6YMY - chains a and b of the 12 polymer chains in the assembly; structure by electron microscopy, 3.41 A resolution.

Chain a:
Molecule: Cytochrome c oxidase subunit 1
Organism: Saccharomyces cerevisiae (strain ATCC 204508 / S288c)
Notes: EC 1.9.3.1
UniProtKB: P00401 (COX1_YEAST); numbering as in UniProt (aligned over 5-534)
Sequence (530 residues; each row starts with the number of its first residue):
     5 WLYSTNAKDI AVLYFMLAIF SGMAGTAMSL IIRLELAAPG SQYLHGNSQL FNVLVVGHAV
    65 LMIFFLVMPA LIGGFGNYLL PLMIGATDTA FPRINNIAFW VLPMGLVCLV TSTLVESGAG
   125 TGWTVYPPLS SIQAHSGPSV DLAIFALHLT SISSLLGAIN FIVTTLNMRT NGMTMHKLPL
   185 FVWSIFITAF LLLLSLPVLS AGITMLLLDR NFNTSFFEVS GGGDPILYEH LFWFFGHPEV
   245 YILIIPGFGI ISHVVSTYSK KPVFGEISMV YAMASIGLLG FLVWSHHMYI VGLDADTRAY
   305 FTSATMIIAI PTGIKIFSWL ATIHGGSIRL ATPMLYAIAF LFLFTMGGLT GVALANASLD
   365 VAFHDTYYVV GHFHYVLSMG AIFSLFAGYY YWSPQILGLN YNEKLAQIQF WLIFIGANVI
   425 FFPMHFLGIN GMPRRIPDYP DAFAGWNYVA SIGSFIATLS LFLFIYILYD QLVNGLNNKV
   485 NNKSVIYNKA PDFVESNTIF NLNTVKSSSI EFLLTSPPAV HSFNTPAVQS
Ion coordination: heme a Fe site 1: His62, His378; Cu ion: His241, His290, His291; heme a Fe site 2 near His376 (its only coordinating residue here)
Ligand contacts:
  - cardiolipin (CN3; (2R,5S,11R,14R)-5,8,11-trihydroxy-2-(nonanoyloxy)-5,11-dioxido-16-oxo-14-[(propanoyloxy)methyl]-4,6,10,12,15-pentaoxa-5,11-diphosphanonadec-1-yl undecanoate): Asn406, Lys408, Leu409, Phe466, Leu467, Ile469, Tyr470, Lys487
  - heme a (HEA), molecule 1: Phe19, Ile23, Gly26, Met27, Thr30, Ser33, Ile36, Arg37, Val59, His62, Ala63, Met66, Ile67, Leu70, Val71, Gly126, Trp127, Thr128, Tyr371, Val374, Phe377, His378, Leu381, Ser382, Ile386, Leu389, Phe390, Tyr393, Ile417, Ile424, Phe425, Met428, Arg438, Arg439, Ile440, Ala461, Leu465, Phe468
  - heme a (HEA), molecule 2: Trp127, Trp237, Val244, Tyr245, Ile248, His290, His291, Thr309, Ile312, Ala313, Thr316, Gly317, Ile320, Phe321, Phe348, Thr349, Gly352, Leu353, Gly355, Val356, Leu358, Ala359, Asp364, His368, Asp369, Val373, His376, Phe377, Val380, Leu381, Arg438, Arg439
  - 1,2-diacyl-sn-glycero-3-phoshocholine (PCF), molecule 1: His152, Ser204, Ala205, Thr208, Leu212, Phe216
  - 1,2-diacyl-sn-glycero-3-phoshocholine (PCF), molecule 2: Ile419, Val423, Tyr452, Val453, Ile456
  - phosphatidylethanolamine (PTY), molecule 1: Phe95, Pro96, Arg97, Ile98, Leu160
  - phosphatidylethanolamine (PTY), molecule 2: Phe268, Phe321, Leu324, Ala325
  - phosphatidylethanolamine (PTY), molecule 3: His328, Leu334, Leu339, Ile342, Ala343, Phe414, Trp415, Phe418
  - phosphatidylethanolamine (PTY), molecule 4: Leu353, Thr354, Tyr372, Phe426, His429, Phe430, Ile433, Trp450
UniProt features mapped onto this chain:
  - binding site (Ca(2+)): Glu39, Ala42, Gly44, Pro441
  - binding site (Fe(II)-heme a): His62, His378
  - binding site (Cu cation): His241, His290, His291
  - binding site (O2): Tyr245
  - binding site (Mg(2+)): His368, Asp369
  - binding site (heme a3): His376
  - cross-link: His241 to Tyr245 (1'-histidyl-3'-tyrosine (His-Tyr))

Chain b:
Molecule: Cytochrome c oxidase subunit 2
Organism: Saccharomyces cerevisiae (strain ATCC 204508 / S288c)
Notes: EC 1.9.3.1
UniProtKB: P00410 (COX2_YEAST); residue numbers follow UniProt; this construct covers 16-251
Sequence (236 residues; row label = number of the first residue in the row):
    16 DVPTPYACYF QDSATPNQEG ILELHDNIMF YLLVILGLVS WMLYTIVMTY SKNPIAYKYI
    76 KHGQTIEVIW TIFPAVILLI IAFPSFILLY LCDEVISPAM TIKAIGYQWY WKYEYSDFIN
   136 DSGETVEFES YVIPDELLEE GQLRLLDTDT SMVVPVDTHI RFVVTAADVI HDFAIPSLGI
   196 KVDATPGRLN QVSALIQREG VFYGACSELC GTGHANMPIK IEAVSLPKFL EWLNEQ
Ligand contacts:
  - dinuclear copper ion (CUA): Gln123, His186, Cys221, Glu223, Leu224, Cys225, His229, Met232
  - heme a (HEA): Leu47, Ile50, Val54, Pro89, Ile92, Leu93
  - phosphatidylethanolamine (PTY), molecule 1: Thr19, Pro20, Tyr21, Ala22, Cys23, Tyr24, Met44, Leu48, Leu51
  - phosphatidylethanolamine (PTY), molecule 2: Leu53, Gly78, Thr80, Ile81, Trp85
  - phosphatidylethanolamine (PTY), molecule 3: Met57, Ile61, Val62, Met63
UniProt features mapped onto this chain:
  - binding site (Cu cation): His186, Cys221, Glu223, Cys225, His229, Met232
  - binding site (Mg(2+)): Glu223

Chain a / chain b interface:
Contacting residue pairs (140):
  Pro43(a) - Arg159(b)
  Ser52(a) - Thr227(b)  hydrogen bond (side chain-backbone)
  Gln53(a) - Thr227(b)
  Asn56(a) - Leu224(b)
  Asn56(a) - Gly226(b)  hydrogen bond (side chain-backbone)
  Gly124(a) - Leu224(b)
  Thr125(a) - Leu224(b)
  Gly126(a) - Leu224(b)
  Tyr130(a) - Glu223(b)
  Pro132(a) - Val184(b)
  Pro132(a) - Ile185(b)
  Leu133(a) - Leu224(b)
  Leu133(a) - Cys225(b)
  Leu133(a) - Gly226(b)
  Val223(a) - Pro201(b)  hydrophobic
  Val223(a) - Gly202(b)
  Asp228(a) - Thr200(b)
  Pro229(a) - Ile185(b)  hydrophobic
  Pro229(a) - Thr200(b)
  Ile230(a) - Arg203(b)
  Lys264(a) - Ala71(b)
  Lys264(a) - Lys73(b)
  Lys265(a) - Tyr72(b)  hydrogen bond (side chain-backbone)
  Lys265(a) - Lys73(b)
  Lys265(a) - Ile75(b)  hydrogen bond (side chain-backbone)
  Pro266(a) - Lys76(b)
  Phe268(a) - Lys76(b)
  Phe268(a) - His77(b)
  Phe268(a) - Gly78(b)
  Phe268(a) - Ile81(b)  hydrophobic
  Phe268(a) - Trp85(b)  hydrophobic
  Gly269(a) - Lys76(b)  hydrogen bond (backbone-backbone)
  Gly269(a) - Glu82(b)
  Ile294(a) - Asp187(b)
  Ile294(a) - Lys196(b)
  Ile294(a) - Val197(b)
  Ile294(a) - Asp198(b)
  Val295(a) - Asp198(b)  hydrogen bond (backbone-side chain)
  Val295(a) - Arg203(b)
  Val295(a) - Asn205(b)  hydrogen bond (backbone-side chain)
  Gly296(a) - Arg203(b)  hydrogen bond (backbone-side chain)
  Gly296(a) - Asn205(b)
  Arg302(a) - Leu104(b)
  Ala303(a) - Phe101(b)
  Ala303(a) - Leu104(b)
  Thr306(a) - Phe101(b)
  Met310(a) - Leu93(b)
  Met310(a) - Ile96(b)  hydrophobic
  Ala313(a) - Leu93(b)  hydrophobic
  Ile314(a) - Pro89(b)
  Ile314(a) - Ala90(b)
  Ile314(a) - Leu93(b)  hydrophobic
  Ile318(a) - Trp85(b)
  Ile318(a) - Thr86(b)
  Phe321(a) - Trp85(b)  hydrophobic
  Leu324(a) - Met57(b)  hydrophobic
  Leu324(a) - Leu58(b)  hydrophobic
  Leu324(a) - Ile61(b)
  Ile327(a) - Ile61(b)
  His328(a) - Ile61(b)
  His328(a) - Tyr65(b)
  Gly329(a) - Tyr65(b)
  Gly329(a) - Asn68(b)  hydrogen bond (backbone-side chain)
  Gly329(a) - Tyr72(b)
  Gly330(a) - Tyr65(b)
  Gly330(a) - Ala71(b)
  Gly330(a) - Tyr72(b)
  Ser331(a) - Tyr65(b)
  Ser331(a) - Asn68(b)  hydrogen bond (side chain-backbone)
  Ser331(a) - Ala71(b)
  Ile332(a) - Ile61(b)
  Ile332(a) - Tyr65(b)  hydrogen bond (backbone-backbone)
  Ile332(a) - Ser66(b)
  Leu334(a) - Ser66(b)
  Ile342(a) - Leu58(b)
  Ile342(a) - Val62(b)  hydrophobic
  Leu345(a) - Val54(b)
  Leu345(a) - Leu58(b)  hydrophobic
  Phe346(a) - Leu51(b)  hydrophobic
  Phe346(a) - Ser55(b)
  Phe346(a) - Leu58(b)  hydrophobic
  Thr349(a) - Val54(b)
  Met350(a) - Leu51(b)  hydrophobic
  Leu353(a) - Leu47(b)
  Asn360(a) - Ile43(b)
  Asn360(a) - Ser100(b)  hydrogen bond
  Ser362(a) - Ile36(b)
  Ser362(a) - Leu103(b)
  Ser362(a) - Leu104(b)
  Leu363(a) - Ile36(b)  hydrophobic
  Leu363(a) - Leu39(b)  hydrophobic
  Leu363(a) - His40(b)
  Leu363(a) - Ile43(b)  hydrophobic
  Val365(a) - Ile36(b)  hydrophobic
  Val365(a) - Lys196(b)  hydrogen bond (backbone-side chain)
  Ala366(a) - Lys196(b)
  Phe367(a) - Phe25(b)  hydrophobic
  Phe367(a) - Lys196(b)
  His368(a) - Lys196(b)  hydrogen bond (backbone-side chain)
  His368(a) - Glu223(b)  salt bridge
  Asp369(a) - Ser222(b)
  Asp369(a) - Glu223(b)
  Thr370(a) - Lys196(b)
  Phe430(a) - Ala22(b)
  Phe430(a) - Cys23(b)  hydrophobic
  Ile433(a) - Cys23(b)
  Ile433(a) - Tyr24(b)
  Ile433(a) - Phe25(b)
  Ile433(a) - His40(b)
  Asn434(a) - Pro18(b)
  Asn434(a) - Thr19(b)  hydrogen bond (side chain-backbone)
  Asn434(a) - Ala22(b)
  Asn434(a) - Tyr24(b)
  Asn434(a) - Gln26(b)
  Pro437(a) - Cys221(b)
  Pro437(a) - Ser222(b)
  Arg438(a) - Ser222(b)
  Arg438(a) - His229(b)  hydrogen bond (backbone-side chain)
  Arg439(a) - Leu224(b)
  Arg439(a) - His229(b)
  Ile440(a) - His229(b)
  Ile440(a) - Ala230(b)  hydrophobic
  Asp442(a) - Arg159(b)  salt bridge
  Asp442(a) - Leu160(b)
  Asp442(a) - Ala230(b)
  Tyr443(a) - Arg159(b)  hydrogen bond (backbone-side chain)
  Tyr443(a) - Leu160(b)
  Pro444(a) - Arg159(b)
  Pro444(a) - Leu161(b)  hydrophobic
  Asp445(a) - Arg159(b)  salt bridge
  Ala446(a) - Pro18(b)
  Ala446(a) - Thr19(b)
  Ala446(a) - Pro20(b)
  Phe447(a) - Pro18(b)  hydrophobic
  Gly449(a) - Tyr21(b)
  Trp450(a) - Tyr21(b)
  Trp450(a) - Ala22(b)  hydrogen bond (side chain-backbone)
  Trp450(a) - Cys23(b)  hydrophobic
  Phe497(a) - Pro69(b)  hydrophobic
  Phe497(a) - Ile70(b)  hydrophobic
Interface residues without a listed pair, chain a (83 interface residues in all): Gly44, Ala138, Ser272, Ala299, Asp300, Ser307, Ser322, Ala325, Val356, Ala357, Ala361, Gly435, Pro441, Val453
Interface residues without a listed pair, chain b (76 interface residues in all): Ile50, Leu53, Ala97, Tyr105, Pro191, Gly194, Ala220, Gly228

Summary:
83 residues of chain a and 76 residues of chain b are in contact; the contacts include 18 hydrogen bonds and 3
salt bridges. Among the polar pairs are His368(a)-Glu223(b), Asp442(a)-Arg159(b) and Asp445(a)-Arg159(b).
Here chain a is Cytochrome c oxidase subunit 1 and chain b is Cytochrome c oxidase subunit 2, both from
Saccharomyces cerevisiae (strain ATCC 204508 / S288c). Entry 6YMY (Cytochrome c oxidase from Saccharomyces
cerevisiae) was determined by electron microscopy, deposited together with 6YMX.
